PDB entry 8RZV | X-ray diffraction, 1.51 A resolution | chains A and B

== Chain A ==
Protein: Heterogeneous nuclear ribonucleoprotein A1, N-terminally processed
Source organism: Homo sapiens
Reference sequence: P09651 (ROA1_HUMAN); numbering as in UniProt (aligned over 2-195)
Amino-acid sequence (198 residues; row label = number of the first residue in the row; numbers below 1 keep their minus sign (Gly-2 is residue -2)):
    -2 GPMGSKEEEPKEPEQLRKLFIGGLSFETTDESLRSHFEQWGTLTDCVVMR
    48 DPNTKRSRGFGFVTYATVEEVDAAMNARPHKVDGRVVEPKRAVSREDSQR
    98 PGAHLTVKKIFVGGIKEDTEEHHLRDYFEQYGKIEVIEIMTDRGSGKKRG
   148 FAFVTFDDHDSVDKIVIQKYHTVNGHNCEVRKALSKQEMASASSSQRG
Unresolved in the structure: -2 to 7, 191-195
Sequence notes: expression tag (-2 to 1); engineered mutation Glu4 (Ser in P09651), Glu6 (Ser in P09651)
UniProt features mapped onto this chain:
  - modified residue: Ser2 (N-acetylserine), Lys3 (N6-acetyllysine), Ser22 (Phosphoserine), Ser192 (Phosphoserine), Arg194 (Asymmetric dimethylarginine)
  - cross-link (Glycyl lysine isopeptide (Lys-Gly)): Lys3 (interchain with G-Cter in SUMO2), Lys8 (interchain with G-Cter in SUMO2), Lys78 (interchain with G-Cter in SUMO2), Lys113 (interchain with G-Cter in SUMO), Lys179 (interchain with G-Cter in SUMO2), Lys183 (interchain with G-Cter in SUMO2)

== Chain B ==
Molecule: 12-nt DNA strand
Sequence (12 nucleotides; each row starts with the number of its first residue):
   201 TTAGGGTTAGGG
Unresolved in the structure: 201

== How chain A and chain B interact ==
Residue-residue contacts - 34 pairs, chain A then chain B:
  Gln12(A) - DG204(B)  hydrogen bond to the base
  Lys15(A) - DG204(B)  hydrogen bond to the base
  Lys15(A) - DG205(B)  base contact
  Phe17(A) - DT202(B)  phosphate contact
  Phe17(A) - DA203(B)  stacking on the base
  Gly19(A) - DT202(B)  sugar contact
  Gly20(A) - DT202(B)  hydrogen bond to the sugar
  Asp42(A) - DG205(B)  hydrogen bond to the base
  Val44(A) - DG205(B)  base contact
  Met46(A) - DG204(B)  sugar contact
  Met46(A) - DG205(B)  sugar contact
  Arg55(A) - DT202(B)  sugar contact
  Arg55(A) - DG204(B)  salt bridge to the phosphate
  Arg55(A) - DG205(B)  salt bridge to the phosphate
  Gly56(A) - DT202(B)  sugar contact
  Phe57(A) - DT202(B)  sugar contact
  Phe57(A) - DA203(B)  sugar contact
  Phe57(A) - DG204(B)  phosphate contact
  Phe59(A) - DA203(B)  base contact
  Phe59(A) - DG204(B)  sugar contact
  Glu85(A) - DT202(B)  hydrogen bond to the base
  Lys87(A) - DA203(B)  base contact
  Arg88(A) - DA203(B)  hydrogen bond to the base
  Ala89(A) - DA203(B)  base contact
  Ala89(A) - DG204(B)  base contact
  Val90(A) - DA203(B)  hydrogen bond to the base
  Val90(A) - DG204(B)  hydrogen bond to the base
  Ser91(A) - DG204(B)  base contact
  Arg92(A) - DG204(B)  hydrogen bond to the base
  Arg92(A) - DG205(B)  hydrogen bond to the base
  Arg92(A) - DT207(B)  base contact
  Arg92(A) - DT208(B)  base contact
  Ser95(A) - DG204(B)  hydrogen bond to the base
  His101(A) - DA203(B)  stacking on the base
Also at the interface, not in a pair above, chain A (24 interface residues in all): Glu11, Arg82, Glu93

== In short ==
Chain A and chain B form an interface of 24 and 6 residues respectively, with 11 hydrogen bonds, 2 salt
bridges and 2 aromatic stacking contacts. Polar contacts include Gln12(A)-DG204(B), Lys15(A)-DG204(B) and
Asp42(A)-DG205(B).
Here chain A is Heterogeneous nuclear ribonucleoprotein A1, N-terminally processed (Homo sapiens) and chain B
is a 12-nt DNA strand. Entry 8RZV (Structure of UP1 S4ES6E phosphomimetic mutant in complex with human
telomeric repeat DNA) was determined by X-ray diffraction.
